Entry 8VR4 (electron microscopy, 2.80 A resolution); this record covers chains M and A of the 34 polymer chains in the assembly.

[Chain M]
Molecule: 50S ribosomal protein L15
From: Mycolicibacterium smegmatis MC2 155
UniProtKB: A0QSG8 (A0QSG8_MYCS2); numbering as in UniProt (aligned over 1-147)
Chain sequence (147 residues; numbered 1 to 147; the number before each row is that of its first residue):
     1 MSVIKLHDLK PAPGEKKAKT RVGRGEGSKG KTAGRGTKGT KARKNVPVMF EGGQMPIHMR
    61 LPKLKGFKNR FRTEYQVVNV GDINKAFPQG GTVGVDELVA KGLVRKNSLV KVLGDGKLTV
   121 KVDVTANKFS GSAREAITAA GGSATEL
Unresolved in the structure: 1-2

[Chain A]
Molecule: 23S ribosomal RNA
From: Mycolicibacterium smegmatis MC2 155
Sequence (3120 nucleotides; numbered 1 to 3120; the number before each row is that of its first residue):
     1 UAAGUGUUUA AGGGCGCAUG GUGGAUGCCU UGGCACUGGG AGCCGAUGAA GGACGUAGGA
    61 GGCUGCGAUA AGCCUCGGGG AGCUGUCAAC CGAGCGUUGA UCCGAGGAUG UCCGAAUGGG
   121 GAAACCCGGC ACGAGUGAUG UCGUGUCACC AGGCGCUGAA UAUAUAGGCG UCUGGGGGGA
   181 ACGCGGGGAA GUGAAACAUC UCAGUACCCG UAGGAAGAGA AAACAAAAUG UGAUUCCGUG
   241 AGUAGUGGCG AGCGAAAGCG GAGGAUGGCU AAACCGUAUG CAUGUGAUAC CGGGUAGGGG
   301 UUGUGUGUGC GGGGUUGUGG GACCUAUCUU UCCGGCUCUA CCUGGCUGGA GGGCAGUGAG
   361 AAAAUGUUGU GGUUAGCGGA AAUGGCUUGG GAUGGCCUGC CGUAGACGGU GAGAGCCCGG
   421 UACGUGAAAA CCCGACGUCU GUCUUGAUGG UGUUCCCGAG UAGCAGCGGG CCCGUGGAAU
   481 CUGCUGUGAA UCUGCCGGGA CCACCCGGUA AGCCUGAAUA CUUCCCAGUG ACCGAUAGCG
   541 GAUUAGUACC GUGAGGGAAU GGUGAAAAGU ACCCCGGGAG GGGAGUGAAA GAGUACCUGA
   601 AACCGUGCGC UUACAAUCCG UCAGAGCCCU CGACGUGUCG UGGGGUGAUG GCGUGCCUUU
   661 UGAAGAAUGA GCCUGCGAGU CAGGGACAUG UCGCGAGGUU AACCCGGGUG GGGUAGCCGC
   721 AGCGAAAGCG AGUCUGAAUA GGGCGUAUCC ACACAAGAGU GUGUGGUGUA GUGGUGUGUU
   781 CUGGACCCGA AGCGGAGUGA UCUACCCAUG GCCAGGGUGA AGCGCGGGUA AGACCGCGUG
   841 GAGGCCCGAA CCCACUUAGG UUGAAGACUG AGGGGAUGAG CUGUGGGUAG GGGUGAAAGG
   901 CCAAUCAAAC UCCGUGAUAG CUGGUUCUCC CCGAAAUGCA UUUAGGUGCA GCGUCGCAUG
   961 UUUCUUGCCG GAGGUAGAGC UACUGGAUGG CCGAUGGGCC CCACAGGGUU ACUGACGUCA
  1021 GCCAAACUCC GAAUGCCGGU AAGUCCAAGA GUGCGGCAGU GAGACGGCGG GGGAUAAGCU
  1081 CCGUGCGUCG AGAGGGAAAC AGCCCAGAUC GCCGGCUAAG GCCCCUAAGC GUGUGCUAAG
  1141 UGGAAAAGGA UGUGCAGUCG CGAAGACAAC CAGGAGGUUG GCUUAGAAGC AGCCACCCUU
  1201 GAAAGAGUGC GUAAUAGCUC ACUGGUCAAG UGAUUGUGCG CCGAUAAUGU AGCGGGGCUC
  1261 AAGCACACCG CCGAAGCCGC GGCAGCCAAC GUGUUGGCUG GGUAGGGGAG CGUCCUGCAU
  1321 CCGGUGAAGC CGCCGAGUGA UCGAGUGGUG GAGGGUGUGG GAGUGAGAAU GCAGGCAUGA
  1381 GUAGCGAUUA GGCAAGUGAG AACCUUGCCC GCCGAAAGAC CAAGGGUUCC UGGGCCAGGC
  1441 CAGUCCGCCC AGGGUGAGUC GGGACCUAAG GCGAGGCCGA CAGGCGUAGU CGAUGGACAA
  1501 CGGGUUGAUA UUCCCGUACC CGUGUAUGUG CGUCCAUGAU GAAUCAGCGG UACUAACCAU
  1561 CCAAAACCAC CGUGACCGCA CCUUUCGGGG UGUGGCGUUG GUGGGGCUGC AUGGGACCUU
  1621 CGUUGGUAGU AGUCAAGCGA UGGGGUGACG CAGGAAGGUA GCCGUACCGG UCAGUGGUAA
  1681 UACCGGGGUA AGCCUGUAGG GAGUCAGAUA GGUAAAUCCG UCUGGCAUAU AUCCUGAGAG
  1741 GUGAUGCAUA GCCGAGUGAG GCGAAUUCGG UGAUCCUAUG CUGCCGAGAA AAGCCUCUAG
  1801 CGAGGACAUA CACGGCCCGU ACCCCAAACC AACACAGGUG GUCAGGUAGA GAAUACUAAG
  1861 GCGUACGAGU GAACUAUGGU UAAGGAACUC GGCAAAAUGC CCCCGUAACU UCGGGAGAAG
  1921 GGGGACCCAC AUGGCGUGUA AGCCUUUACG GCCCAAGCGU GAGUGGGUGG CACAAACCAG
  1981 UGAGAAGCGA CUGUUUACUA AAAACACAGG UCCGUGCGAA GUCGCAAGAC GAUGUAUACG
  2041 GACUGACGCC UGCCCGGUGC UGGAAGGUUA AGAGGACCCG UUAACUCCCU UUGGGGGUGA
  2101 AGCGGAGAAU UUAAGCCCCA GUAAACGGCG GUGGUAACUA UAACCAUCCU AAGGUAGCGA
  2161 AAUUCCUUGU CGGGUAAGUU CCGACCUGCA CGAAUGGCGU AACGACUUCU CAACUGUCUC
  2221 AACCAUAGAC UCGGCGAAAU UGCACUACGA GUAAAGAUGC UCGUUACGCG CGGCAGGACG
  2281 AAAAGACCCC GGGACCUUCA CUACAACUUG GUAUUGGUGC UCGAUACGGU UUGUGUAGGA
  2341 UAGGUGGGAG ACUGUGAAGC UCACACGCCA GUGUGGGUGG AGUCGUUGUU GAAAUACCAC
  2401 UCUGAUCGUA UUGGGCCUCU AACCUCGGAC CGUAUAUCCG GUUCAGGGAC AGUGCCUGGU
  2461 GGGUAGUUUA ACUGGGGCGG UUGCCUCCUA AAAUGUAACG GAGGCGCCCA AAGGUUCCCU
  2521 CAACCUGGAC GGCAAUCAGG UGUUGAGUGU AAGUGCACAA GGGAGCUUGA CUGCGAGACG
  2581 GACAUGUCGA GCAGGGACGA AAGUCGGGAC UAGUGAUCCG GCACCUCUGA GUGGAAGGGG
  2641 UGUCGCUCAA CGGAUAAAAG GUACCCCGGG GAUAACAGGC UGAUCUUCCC CAAGAGUCCA
  2701 UAUCGACGGG AUGGUUUGGC ACCUCGAUGU CGGCUCGUCG CAUCCUGGGG CUGGAGCAGG
  2761 UCCCAAGGGU UGGGCUGUUC GCCCAUUAAA GCGGCACGCG AGCUGGGUUU AGAACGUCGU
  2821 GAGACAGUUC GGUCUCUAUC CGCCGCGCGC GUCAGAAGCU UGAGGAAACC UGUCCCUAGU
  2881 ACGAGAGGAC CGGGACGGAC GAACCUCUGG UAUACCAGUU GUCCCACCAG GGGCACGGCU
  2941 GGAUAGCCAC GUUCGGACAG GAUAACCGCU GAAAGCAUCU AAGCGGGAAA CCUCUUCCAA
  3001 GACCAGGCUU CUCACCCUCU AGGAGGGAUA AGGCCCCCCG CAGACCACGG GAUUGAUAGA
  3061 CCAGACCUGG AAGCCUAGUA AUAGGUGCAG GGAACUGGCA CUAACCGGCC GAAAACUUAC
Unresolved in the structure: 1, 1803
Residues lining bound ligands: erythromycin a (ERY): U861, A2281, A2282, A2283, A2286, A2727, G2729, U2730, U2833, C2834, U2835
From the paper describing this entry:
  - conformationally variable residues (side-chain flip): A2282, A2286, U2730
  - binding site for erythromycin a: U2730

[How chain M and chain A interact]
Pairs across the interface (183; chain M residue first):
  Leu6(M) - G1317(A)  hydrogen bond to the base
  Leu6(M) - C1318(A)  sugar contact
  His7(M) - G1317(A)  base contact
  His7(M) - C1318(A)  hydrogen bond to the sugar
  His7(M) - A1319(A)  hydrogen bond to the sugar
  His7(M) - G1357(A)  base contact
  His7(M) - U1358(A)  hydrogen bond to the sugar
  Leu9(M) - G1359(A)  sugar contact
  Lys10(M) - U1358(A)  phosphate contact
  Lys10(M) - G1359(A)  phosphate contact
  Pro11(M) - G1359(A)  phosphate contact
  Pro11(M) - G1360(A)  phosphate contact
  Ala12(M) - U691(A)  phosphate contact
  Ala12(M) - C692(A)  phosphate contact
  Pro13(M) - U691(A)  sugar contact
  Gly14(M) - G690(A)  hydrogen bond to the sugar
  Gly14(M) - U691(A)  sugar contact
  Glu15(M) - G690(A)  hydrogen bond to the base
  Glu15(M) - U691(A)  hydrogen bond to the sugar
  Glu15(M) - G774(A)  base contact
  Glu15(M) - G776(A)  sugar contact
  Lys16(M) - G776(A)  sugar contact
  Lys16(M) - G1360(A)  salt bridge to the phosphate
  Lys17(M) - G776(A)  hydrogen bond to the sugar
  Lys17(M) - U777(A)  sugar contact
  Lys17(M) - G1308(A)  salt bridge to the phosphate
  Lys19(M) - U680(A)  salt bridge to the phosphate
  Lys19(M) - U777(A)  phosphate contact
  Lys19(M) - G778(A)  salt bridge to the phosphate
  Thr20(M) - U777(A)  phosphate contact
  Thr20(M) - G778(A)  hydrogen bond to the phosphate
  Arg21(M) - U1364(A)  base contact
  Arg21(M) - G1365(A)  salt bridge to the phosphate
  Gly23(M) - U925(A)  hydrogen bond to the sugar
  Gly23(M) - U926(A)  phosphate contact
  Arg24(M) - G679(A)  salt bridge to the phosphate
  Arg24(M) - U926(A)  hydrogen bond to the base
  Arg24(M) - C927(A)  base contact
  Arg24(M) - G1365(A)  salt bridge to the phosphate
  Gly25(M) - U926(A)  hydrogen bond to the phosphate
  Gly25(M) - C927(A)  phosphate contact
  Gly25(M) - U928(A)  phosphate contact
  Glu26(M) - U928(A)  hydrogen bond to the phosphate
  Gly27(M) - U928(A)  hydrogen bond to the phosphate
  Gly27(M) - C929(A)  hydrogen bond to the base
  Ser28(M) - U928(A)  base contact
  Lys29(M) - G1306(A)  salt bridge to the phosphate
  Lys29(M) - G1307(A)  salt bridge to the phosphate
  Gly30(M) - U926(A)  phosphate contact
  Lys31(M) - U658(A)  salt bridge to the phosphate
  Lys31(M) - U659(A)  salt bridge to the phosphate
  Lys31(M) - U925(A)  hydrogen bond to the base
  Lys31(M) - U926(A)  hydrogen bond to the phosphate
  Thr32(M) - G679(A)  base contact
  Thr32(M) - U925(A)  base contact
  Thr32(M) - A1304(A)  phosphate contact
  Thr32(M) - G1305(A)  hydrogen bond to the phosphate
  Ala33(M) - G679(A)  base contact
  Gly34(M) - A1058(A)  phosphate contact
  Gly34(M) - G1059(A)  sugar contact
  Gly34(M) - G1305(A)  hydrogen bond to the phosphate
  Gly34(M) - G1306(A)  phosphate contact
  Arg35(M) - G679(A)  hydrogen bond to the base
  Arg35(M) - C786(A)  salt bridge to the phosphate
  Arg35(M) - G1059(A)  sugar contact
  Arg35(M) - G1305(A)  hydrogen bond to the phosphate
  Gly36(M) - G1059(A)  phosphate contact
  Gly36(M) - U1060(A)  phosphate contact
  Gly36(M) - A1304(A)  sugar contact
  Gly36(M) - G1305(A)  phosphate contact
  Thr37(M) - U660(A)  hydrogen bond to the phosphate
  Thr37(M) - U1060(A)  hydrogen bond to the phosphate
  Lys38(M) - U659(A)  hydrogen bond to the phosphate
  Lys38(M) - U660(A)  salt bridge to the phosphate
  Lys38(M) - U922(A)  salt bridge to the phosphate
  Lys38(M) - G923(A)  phosphate contact
  Gly39(M) - C921(A)  phosphate contact
  Gly39(M) - G946(A)  phosphate contact
  Gly39(M) - U947(A)  phosphate contact
  Thr40(M) - G920(A)  hydrogen bond to the sugar
  Thr40(M) - C921(A)  hydrogen bond to the phosphate
  Thr40(M) - G946(A)  hydrogen bond to the sugar
  Thr40(M) - U947(A)  hydrogen bond to the phosphate
  Lys41(M) - U947(A)  hydrogen bond to the phosphate
  Lys41(M) - G948(A)  salt bridge to the phosphate
  Lys41(M) - G1059(A)  salt bridge to the phosphate
  Ala42(M) - C786(A)  hydrogen bond to the base
  Arg43(M) - C786(A)  phosphate contact
  Arg43(M) - C921(A)  salt bridge to the phosphate
  Arg43(M) - U922(A)  base contact
  Arg43(M) - G923(A)  hydrogen bond to the base
  Lys44(M) - A919(A)  salt bridge to the phosphate
  Lys44(M) - G920(A)  salt bridge to the phosphate
  Asn45(M) - U780(A)  phosphate contact
  Asn45(M) - C781(A)  hydrogen bond to the phosphate
  Val46(M) - U947(A)  phosphate contact
  Val46(M) - G948(A)  phosphate contact
  Met49(M) - A251(A)  phosphate contact
  Met49(M) - G252(A)  phosphate contact
  Phe50(M) - A195(A)  base contact
  Phe50(M) - U947(A)  sugar contact
  Phe50(M) - G948(A)  sugar contact
  Glu51(M) - G948(A)  sugar contact
  Gly52(M) - U941(A)  hydrogen bond to the sugar
  Gly52(M) - G946(A)  hydrogen bond to the base
  Gly52(M) - U947(A)  base contact
  Gly52(M) - G948(A)  sugar contact
  Gly53(M) - U941(A)  sugar contact
  Gln54(M) - A940(A)  hydrogen bond to the sugar
  Gln54(M) - U941(A)  hydrogen bond to the sugar
  Gln54(M) - A2582(A)  hydrogen bond to the base
  Gln54(M) - G2652(A)  base contact
  Met55(M) - A2616(A)  base contact
  Met55(M) - G2652(A)  hydrogen bond to the sugar
  Met55(M) - G2653(A)  base contact
  Ile57(M) - C2583(A)  sugar contact
  His58(M) - G250(A)  phosphate contact
  His58(M) - A251(A)  salt bridge to the phosphate
  Met59(M) - G250(A)  sugar contact
  Met59(M) - U2617(A)  hydrogen bond to the sugar
  Arg60(M) - C2583(A)  hydrogen bond to the sugar
  Arg60(M) - A2584(A)  hydrogen bond to the sugar
  Arg60(M) - A2616(A)  hydrogen bond to the sugar
  Arg60(M) - U2617(A)  sugar contact
  Arg60(M) - G2652(A)  base contact
  Leu61(M) - U2617(A)  sugar contact
  Pro62(M) - U2617(A)  phosphate contact
  Pro62(M) - C2618(A)  phosphate contact
  Lys63(M) - C249(A)  hydrogen bond to the sugar
  Lys63(M) - U2617(A)  phosphate contact
  Lys63(M) - C2618(A)  hydrogen bond to the phosphate
  Lys63(M) - C2619(A)  salt bridge to the phosphate
  Lys65(M) - A725(A)  salt bridge to the phosphate
  Lys65(M) - G2640(A)  hydrogen bond to the phosphate
  Lys65(M) - U2641(A)  salt bridge to the phosphate
  Gly66(M) - A725(A)  sugar contact
  Gly66(M) - G2639(A)  hydrogen bond to the phosphate
  Gly66(M) - G2640(A)  hydrogen bond to the phosphate
  Phe67(M) - A725(A)  phosphate contact
  Phe67(M) - A726(A)  phosphate contact
  Phe67(M) - C2627(A)  base contact
  Phe67(M) - U2628(A)  sugar contact
  Phe67(M) - G2638(A)  base contact
  Phe67(M) - G2639(A)  sugar contact
  Lys68(M) - G245(A)  phosphate contact
  Lys68(M) - A726(A)  phosphate contact
  Asn69(M) - A726(A)  phosphate contact
  Asn69(M) - A727(A)  phosphate contact
  Asn69(M) - U2628(A)  hydrogen bond to the sugar
  Arg70(M) - A244(A)  hydrogen bond to the sugar
  Arg70(M) - A2630(A)  hydrogen bond to the base
  Phe71(M) - G2629(A)  sugar contact
  Phe71(M) - A2630(A)  sugar contact
  Arg72(M) - G724(A)  base contact
  Arg72(M) - G728(A)  hydrogen bond to the base
  Tyr75(M) - G730(A)  base contact
  Gln76(M) - C720(A)  hydrogen bond to the base
  Val77(M) - A721(A)  sugar contact
  Val77(M) - G730(A)  base contact
  Asn79(M) - A721(A)  hydrogen bond to the base
  Lys101(M) - G697(A)  phosphate contact
  Gly102(M) - A696(A)  sugar contact
  Gly102(M) - G697(A)  phosphate contact
  Leu103(M) - C720(A)  base contact
  Arg105(M) - C718(A)  base contact
  Arg105(M) - G719(A)  hydrogen bond to the base
  Arg105(M) - C720(A)  base contact
  Lys106(M) - U714(A)  hydrogen bond to the base
  Lys106(M) - A715(A)  sugar contact
  Lys111(M) - C729(A)  base contact
  Lys111(M) - G730(A)  salt bridge to the phosphate
  Leu113(M) - A721(A)  base contact
  Leu113(M) - G730(A)  base contact
  Leu113(M) - A731(A)  phosphate contact
  Gly114(M) - A731(A)  hydrogen bond to the phosphate
  Asp115(M) - A721(A)  base contact
  Asp115(M) - A731(A)  sugar contact
  Lys117(M) - G765(A)  salt bridge to the phosphate
  Lys128(M) - C729(A)  salt bridge to the phosphate
  Ser130(M) - G730(A)  phosphate contact
  Ser130(M) - A731(A)  hydrogen bond to the phosphate
  Gly131(M) - G730(A)  hydrogen bond to the phosphate
  Ser132(M) - A731(A)  hydrogen bond to the phosphate
Other interface residues (no listed pair), chain M (83 interface residues in all): Ala18, Val22, Pro47, Thr73, Phe129
Other interface residues (no listed pair), chain A (101 interface residues in all): C681, G716, G722, C723, U746, G766, U775, C787, C788, G924, U943, A2654, A2672

[In short]
The interface between chain M and chain A involves 83 residues on one side and 101 on the other, with 59
hydrogen bonds and 26 salt bridges. Among the polar pairs are Leu6(M)-G1317(A), Glu15(M)-G690(A) and
Arg24(M)-U926(A). The paper reports a binding site for erythromycin a at U2730(A); conformational variability
at A2282(A), A2286(A) and U2730(A).
Chain M is 50S ribosomal protein L15 and chain A is 23S ribosomal RNA, both from Mycolicibacterium smegmatis
MC2 155; the structure, Structure of Mycobacterium smegmatis 50S ribosomal subunit bound to HflX and
erythromycin:50S-HflX-A-Ery, was determined by electron microscopy together with 8VIO, 8VK0, 8VK7, 8VKI, 8VKW,
8VPK, 8VR8 and 8VRL from the same study.
